3UO7 - chains C and B of the 4 polymer chains in the assembly; structure by X-ray diffraction, 3.00 A resolution.

== Chain C ==
Molecule: 23-nt DNA strand
Sequence (23 nucleotides; row label = number of the first residue in the row):
     1 CAGCTCTGTACATGAGCAGTGGA

== Chain B ==
Molecule: G/T mismatch-specific thymine DNA glycosylase
From: Homo sapiens
Notes: EC 3.2.2.29
Reference sequence: Q13569 (TDG_HUMAN); residue numbers follow UniProt; this construct covers 111-308
Sequence (201 residues; each row starts with the number of its first residue):
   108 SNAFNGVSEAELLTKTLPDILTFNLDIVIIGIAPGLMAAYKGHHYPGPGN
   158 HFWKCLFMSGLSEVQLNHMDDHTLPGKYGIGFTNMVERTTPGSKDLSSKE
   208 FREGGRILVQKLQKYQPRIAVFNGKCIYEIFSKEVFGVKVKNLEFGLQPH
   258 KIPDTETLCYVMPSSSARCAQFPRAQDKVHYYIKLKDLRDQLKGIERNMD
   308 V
Unresolved in the structure: 108-122, 274-281, 304-308
Sequence notes: expression tag (108-110); engineered mutation Ala140 (Asn in Q13569)
Reported in the primary citation:
  - binding site for the 23-nt DNA strand: Ile139, Ala140, Ala145, His150, His151, Tyr152, Asn157, Asn191, Arg275

== Chain C / chain B interface ==
Residue-residue contacts (10; chain C residue first):
  DC17(C) - Gly199(B)  phosphate contact
  DC17(C) - Ser200(B)  hydrogen bond to the phosphate
  DC17(C) - Lys201(B)  hydrogen bond to the phosphate
  DA18(C) - Ser200(B)  hydrogen bond to the phosphate
  DA18(C) - Ser271(B)  phosphate contact
  DG19(C) - Gly231(B)  phosphate contact
  DG19(C) - Lys232(B)  hydrogen bond to the phosphate
  DG19(C) - Cys233(B)  hydrogen bond to the phosphate
  DG19(C) - Pro270(B)  phosphate contact
  DG19(C) - Ser271(B)  hydrogen bond to the phosphate
Interface residues without a listed pair, chain C (4 interface residues in all): DT20
Interface residues without a listed pair, chain B (10 interface residues in all): Phe252, Met269

== Overview ==
4 residues of chain C and 10 residues of chain B are in contact, with 6 hydrogen bonds. Polar contacts include
DC17(C)-Ser200(B), DC17(C)-Lys201(B) and DA18(C)-Ser200(B). From the paper: a binding site for the 23-nt DNA
strand at Ile139(B), Ala140(B) and Ala145(B) among others.
Here chain C is a 23-nt DNA strand and chain B is G/T mismatch-specific thymine DNA glycosylase (Homo
sapiens). Entry 3UO7 (Crystal structure of Human Thymine DNA Glycosylase Bound to Substrate
5-carboxylcytosine) was determined by X-ray diffraction, deposited together with 3UOB.
